9EY9 - chains N and a of the 28 polymer chains in the assembly; structure by X-ray diffraction, 3.10 A resolution.

== Chain N ==
Protein: Proteasome subunit beta type-1
From: Saccharomyces cerevisiae
Notes: EC 3.4.25.1
UniProt: P38624 (PSB1_YEAST); residues 1-196 here correspond to UniProt positions 20-215 (UniProt number = residue number + 19)
Amino-acid sequence (196 residues; row label = number of the first residue in the row):
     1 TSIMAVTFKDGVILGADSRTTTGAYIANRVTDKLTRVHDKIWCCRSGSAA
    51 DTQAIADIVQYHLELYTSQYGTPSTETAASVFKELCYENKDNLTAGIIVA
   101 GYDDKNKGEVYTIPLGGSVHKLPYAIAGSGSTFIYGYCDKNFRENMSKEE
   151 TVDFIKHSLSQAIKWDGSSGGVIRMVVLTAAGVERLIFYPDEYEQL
Swiss-Prot annotation at these positions:
  - active site: Thr1 (Nucleophile)
Bound ions: Mg2+: Ile163, Ser169

== Chain a ==
Protein: Proteasome subunit beta type-7
From: Saccharomyces cerevisiae
UniProt: P30657 (PSB7_YEAST); residues -12 to 233 here correspond to UniProt positions 21-266 (UniProt number = residue number + 33)
Amino-acid sequence (246 residues; numbered -12 to 233; the number before each row is that of its first residue; numbers below 1 keep their minus sign (Thr-12 is residue -12)):
   -12 TQIANAGASPMVNTQQPIVTGTSVISMKYDNGVIIAADNLGSYGSLLRFN
    38 GVERLIPVGDNTVVGISGDISDMQHIERLLKDLVTENAYDNPLADAEEAL
    88 EPSYIFEYLATVMYQRRSKMNPLWNAIIVAGVQSNGDQFLRYVNLLGVTY
   138 SSPTLATGFGAHMANPLLRKVVDRESDIPKTTVQVAEEAIVNAMRVLYYR
   188 DARSSRNFSLAIIDKNTGLTFKKNLQVENMKWDFAKDIKGYGTQKI
Not modelled in the structure: -12 to 0

== Interface between chain N and chain a ==
Pairs across the interface (57):
  Thr21(N) with Ala189(a)
  Ala24(N) with Phe146(a); Arg187(a); Asp188(a); Ala189(a), hydrogen bond (backbone-backbone); Arg190(a)
  Tyr25(N) with Phe146(a); Arg187(a)
  Ile26(N) with Tyr186(a); Arg187(a), hydrogen bond (backbone-backbone)
  Ala27(N) with Arg187(a), hydrogen bond (backbone-side chain)
  Asn28(N) with Arg187(a)
  Arg29(N) with Tyr186(a); Arg187(a); Lys218(a), hydrogen bond (side chain-backbone); Trp219(a); Phe221(a)
  Val30(N) with Phe221(a), hydrophobic; Ala222(a), hydrophobic; Ile225(a), hydrophobic
  Asp32(N) with Lys226(a); Gly227(a), hydrogen bond (side chain-backbone)
  Leu34(N) with Gln231(a)
  Thr35(N) with Tyr228(a); Gln231(a)
  Arg36(N) with Gln231(a), hydrogen bond (backbone-side chain)
  Trp42(N) with Gln231(a); Ile233(a)
  Arg45(N) with Tyr228(a)
  Gln53(N) with Tyr228(a), hydrogen bond (backbone-side chain)
  Ala56(N) with Tyr228(a)
  Asp57(N) with Tyr228(a), hydrogen bond
  Phe133(N) with Leu33(a), hydrophobic
  Lys164(N) with Leu34(a)
  Trp165(N) with Ser32(a); Leu33(a); Leu34(a), hydrogen bond (backbone-backbone); Arg35(a)
  Asp166(N) with Ser32(a)
  Gly167(N) with Ser32(a), hydrogen bond (backbone-backbone); Leu34(a); Ala189(a)
  Gly171(N) with Trp219(a)
  Val172(N) with Trp219(a), hydrophobic
  Arg174(N) with Ala222(a), hydrogen bond (side chain-backbone); Ile225(a)
  Arg185(N) with Gln231(a); Ile233(a), hydrogen bond (side chain-backbone)
  Ile187(N) with Ala222(a), hydrophobic; Lys223(a)
  Tyr189(N) with Trp219(a); Asp220(a); Lys223(a)
  Pro190(N) with Trp219(a)
  Asp191(N) with Arg193(a), salt bridge
  Glu194(N) with Tyr185(a), hydrogen bond; Arg193(a), salt bridge
Also at the interface, not in a pair above, chain N (35 interface residues in all): Arg19, Gly23, Ile163, Ser168
Also at the interface, not in a pair above, chain a (25 interface residues in all): Met150

== Summary ==
The interface between chain N and chain a involves 35 residues on one side and 25 on the other; the contacts
include 13 hydrogen bonds and 2 salt bridges. Polar pairs include Asp191(N)-Arg193(a), Glu194(N)-Arg193(a) and
Ala27(N)-Arg187(a). From UniProt: active-site residue Thr1(N) on chain N.
Chain N is Proteasome subunit beta type-1 and chain a is Proteasome subunit beta type-7, both from
Saccharomyces cerevisiae; the structure, Yeast 20S proteasome in complex with a sybactin derivative (PheSyr),
was determined by X-ray diffraction.
